8ULT - chains C and I of the 12 polymer chains in the assembly; structure by electron microscopy, 3.80 A resolution.

Chain C:
Protein: Envelope glycoprotein gp120
From: Human immunodeficiency virus 1
UniProt: Q2N0S6 (Q2N0S6_9HIV1); the construct lacks a stretch of the UniProt sequence and is renumbered around it, so the offset changes along the chain: 33-138 = UniProt 32-137; 147-185 = UniProt 138-176; 188-306 = UniProt 187-305; 309-321 = UniProt 306-318; 2 more segments
Amino-acid sequence (479 residues; each row starts with the number of its first residue; note: 13 numbers in that range are skipped by the numbering (no residue carries them; nothing is unmodelled there); a row labelled like 185A-185J holds insertion residues (185A, then the next letters in order)):
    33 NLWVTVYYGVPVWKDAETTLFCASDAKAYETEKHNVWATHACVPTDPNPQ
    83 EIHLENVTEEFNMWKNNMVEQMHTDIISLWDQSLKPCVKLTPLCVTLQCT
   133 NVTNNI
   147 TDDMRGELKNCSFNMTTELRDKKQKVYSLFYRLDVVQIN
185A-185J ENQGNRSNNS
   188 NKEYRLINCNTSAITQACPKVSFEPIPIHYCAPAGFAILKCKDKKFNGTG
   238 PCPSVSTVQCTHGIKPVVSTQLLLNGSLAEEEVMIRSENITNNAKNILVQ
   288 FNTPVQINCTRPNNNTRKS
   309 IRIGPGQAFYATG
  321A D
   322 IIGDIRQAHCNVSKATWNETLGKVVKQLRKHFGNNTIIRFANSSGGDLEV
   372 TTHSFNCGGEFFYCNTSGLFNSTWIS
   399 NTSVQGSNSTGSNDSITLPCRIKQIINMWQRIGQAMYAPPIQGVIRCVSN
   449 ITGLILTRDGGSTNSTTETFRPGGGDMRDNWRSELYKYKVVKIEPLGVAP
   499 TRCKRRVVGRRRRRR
Unresolved in the structure: 58-64, 185A-185J, 399-410, 505-513
Sequence notes: conflict Asn332 (Thr330 in Q2N0S6), Cys501 (Ala498 in Q2N0S6); expression tag (505-513)
Cystine bridges: Cys54-Cys74, Cys119-Cys205, Cys126-Cys196, Cys131-Cys157, Cys218-Cys247, Cys228-Cys239, Cys296-Cys331, Cys378-Cys445, Cys385-Cys418
Covalently attached groups: N-acetylglucosamine (NAG) linked to Asn88, Asn133, Asn156, Asn160, Asn197, Asn234, Asn276, Asn295, Asn301, Asn332, Asn339, Asn363, Asn386, Asn392, Asn448; glycan linked to Asn262

Chain I:
Protein: 04_A06 Fab Heavy Chain
From: Homo sapiens
Notes: antibody fragment or engineered binder
Amino-acid sequence (245 residues; numbered 1 to 225 plus 20 insertion-coded residues; the number before each row is that of its first residue; a row labelled like 35A-35K holds insertion residues (35A, then the next letters in order)):
     1 SVRLDQSGTAVKKPGASVRVSCRAPDSFTVYRPRL
35A-35K SAYFIGEFNIH
    36 WLRQAPGQGLEWLGFVN
   52A I
    53 FRGAVKYSSRFQGRITITRDTSSETSYLDL
82A-82C GAL
    83 KADDTATYYCAWDKNVDD
100A-100E NPWRL
   101 DSWGQGTLVIVSSASTKGPSVFPLAPSSKSTSGGTAALGCLVKDYFPEPV
   151 TVSWNSGALTSGVHTFPAVLQSSGLYSLSSVVTVPSSSLGTQTYICNVNH
   201 KPSNTKVDKRVEPKSCDKTHHHHHH
Unresolved in the structure: 1, 114-225
Cystine bridges: Cys22-Cys92

How chain C and chain I interact:
Contacting residue pairs (4):
  His66(C) - Tyr31(I)
  His72(C) - Pro33(I)
  Lys207(C) - Asp26(I)
  Lys207(C) - Tyr35C(I)
Other interface residues (no listed pair), chain C (4 interface residues in all): Val208
Interface features reported in the paper:
  - residue pairs: Lys207(C)-Asp26(I)
  - epitope / paratope residues, chain C: His66(C), Lys207(C)
  - epitope / paratope residues, chain I: Asp26(I)

Summary:
Chain C and chain I each contribute 4 residues to their interface. The paper describes a contact between
Lys207(C) and Asp26(I). Covalently linked N-acetylglucosamine: at Asn88(C), Asn133(C), Asn156(C), Asn160(C),
Asn197(C) and Asn234(C) and 9 more. The paper reports epitope/paratope residues His66(C), Lys207(C) and
Asp26(I).
Here chain C is Envelope glycoprotein gp120 (Human immunodeficiency virus 1) and chain I is 04_A06 Fab Heavy
Chain (Homo sapiens). Entry 8ULT (Cryo-EM structure of the BG505 SOSIPv2 in complex with bNAb 04_A06 Fabs) was
determined by electron microscopy (same publication as 9D8V, 8UKI, 8ULR, 8ULS and 8ULU).
